Entry 1RKH (X-ray diffraction, 2.28 A resolution); this record covers chains A and C.

Chain A:
Name: Vitamin D3 receptor
Organism: Rattus norvegicus
Notes: fragment: ligand binding domain; engineered mutation(s): Chain A, DEL(165-211)
UniProtKB: P13053 (VDR_RAT); numbering as in UniProt; present here: 116-164, 212-423
Chain sequence (292 residues; each row starts with the number of its first residue; note: 47 numbers in that range are skipped by the numbering (no residue carries them; nothing is unmodelled there)):
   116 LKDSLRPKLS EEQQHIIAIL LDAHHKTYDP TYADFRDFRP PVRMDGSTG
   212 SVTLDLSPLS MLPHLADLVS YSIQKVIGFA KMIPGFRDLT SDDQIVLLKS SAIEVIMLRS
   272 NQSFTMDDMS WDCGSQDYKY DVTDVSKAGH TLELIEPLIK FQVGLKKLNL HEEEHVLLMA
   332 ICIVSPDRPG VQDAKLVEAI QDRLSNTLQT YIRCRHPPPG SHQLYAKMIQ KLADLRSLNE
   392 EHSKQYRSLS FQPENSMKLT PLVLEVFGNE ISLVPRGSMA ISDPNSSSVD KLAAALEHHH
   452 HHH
Not modelled in the structure: 116-122, 160-164, 212-217, 423-454
Differences from the reference sequence: cloning artifact (424-448); expression tag (449-454)
Ligand contacts: 2am20r (VD2; 5-{2-[1-(5-hydroxy-1,5-dimethyl-hexyl)-7a-methyl-octahydro-inden-4-ylidene]-ethylidene}-2-methyl-cyclohexane-1,3-diol): Tyr-143, Tyr-147, Phe-150, Leu-223, Leu-226, Leu-229, Val-230, Ser-233, Ile-264, Ile-267, Met-268, Arg-270, Ser-271, Ser-274, Trp-282, Cys-284, Tyr-291, Val-296, Ala-299, His-301, Leu-305, Leu-309, His-393, Tyr-397, Leu-400, Leu-410, Val-414, Phe-418

Chain C:
Name: Peroxisome proliferator-activated receptor binding protein
Notes: fragment: DRIP 205 NR2 box peptide
UniProtKB: Q15648 (PPRB_HUMAN); residues 625-637 here correspond to UniProt positions 640-652 (UniProt number = residue number + 15)
Chain sequence (13 residues; row label = number of the first residue in the row):
   625 KNHPMLMNLL KDN
Not modelled in the structure: 636-637

Chain A / chain C interface:
Pairs across the interface (20; chain A residue first):
  Ile-238(A) / Leu-630(C)  hydrophobic
  Ile-238(A) / Leu-633(C)  hydrophobic
  Ile-238(A) / Leu-634(C)  hydrophobic
  Lys-242(A) / Leu-633(C)  hydrogen bond (side chain-backbone)
  Lys-242(A) / Leu-634(C)  hydrogen bond (side chain-backbone)
  Ser-252(A) / Met-631(C)  hydrogen bond
  Gln-255(A) / Leu-634(C)
  Ile-256(A) / His-627(C)
  Ile-256(A) / Met-631(C)  hydrophobic
  Ile-256(A) / Leu-634(C)  hydrophobic
  Leu-259(A) / Leu-634(C)  hydrophobic
  Lys-260(A) / His-627(C)  hydrogen bond
  Pro-412(A) / Met-629(C)
  Leu-413(A) / Met-629(C)  hydrophobic
  Leu-413(A) / Leu-633(C)  hydrophobic
  Glu-416(A) / His-627(C)
  Glu-416(A) / Pro-628(C)
  Glu-416(A) / Met-629(C)  hydrogen bond (side chain-backbone)
  Glu-416(A) / Leu-630(C)  hydrogen bond (side chain-backbone)
  Val-417(A) / Leu-630(C)  hydrophobic
Interface residues without a listed pair, chain A (13 interface residues in all): Gln-235, Phe-247
Interface residues without a listed pair, chain C (9 interface residues in all): Asn-626, Lys-635

Summary:
13 residues of chain A and 9 residues of chain C are in contact; the contacts include 6 hydrogen bonds. Among
the polar pairs are Lys-242(A)/Leu-633(C), Lys-242(A)/Leu-634(C) and Ser-252(A)/Met-631(C). Ligands of chain
A: 2am20r.
Chain A is Vitamin D3 receptor (Rattus norvegicus) and chain C is Peroxisome proliferator-activated receptor
binding protein; the structure, crystal structure of the rat vitamin D receptor ligand binding domain
complexed with 2AM20R and a ..., was determined by X-ray diffraction together with 1RJK, 1RK3 and 1RKG from
the same study.
